PDB entry 6UDJ | electron microscopy, 2.50 A resolution | chains A and R of the 18 polymer chains in the assembly

Chain A:
Molecule: 10-1074 Fab Heavy Chain
Organism: Homo sapiens
UniProtKB: S6B2B6 (S6B2B6_HUMAN); residues 109-219 here correspond to UniProt positions 141-251 (UniProt number = residue number + 32)
Sequence (238 residues; each row starts with the number of its first residue; a row labelled like 82A-82C holds insertion residues (82A, then the next letters in order)):
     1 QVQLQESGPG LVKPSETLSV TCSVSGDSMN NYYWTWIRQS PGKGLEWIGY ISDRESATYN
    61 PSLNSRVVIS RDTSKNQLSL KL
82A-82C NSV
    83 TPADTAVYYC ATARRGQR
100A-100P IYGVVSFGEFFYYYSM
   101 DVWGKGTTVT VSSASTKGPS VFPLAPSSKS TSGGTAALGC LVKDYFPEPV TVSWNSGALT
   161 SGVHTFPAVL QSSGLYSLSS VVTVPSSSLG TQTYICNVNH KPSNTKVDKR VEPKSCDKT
Disordered / not traced: 115-219
Cystine bridges: Cys-22/Cys-92

Chain R:
Molecule: 10-1074 Fab Light Chain
Organism: Homo sapiens
UniProtKB: Q8N355 (Q8N355_HUMAN); residues 104-213 here correspond to UniProt positions 125-234 (UniProt number = residue number + 21)
Sequence (214 residues; each row starts with the number of its first residue; a row labelled like 66A-66C holds insertion residues (66A, then the next letters in order)):
     6 SYVRPLSVAL GETARISCGR QALGSRAVQW YQHRPGQAPI LLIYNNQDRP SGIPERFSGT
    66 P
66A-66C DIN
    67 FGTRATLTIS GVEAGDEADY YCHMWDSRS
95A-95C GFS
    96 WSFGGATRLT VLGQPKAAPS VTLFPPSSEE LQANKATLVC LISDFYPGAV TVAWKADSSP
   156 VKAGVETTTP SKQSNNKYAA SSYLSLTPEQ WKSHRSYSCQ VTHEGSTVEK TVAPTECS
Disordered / not traced: 6-7, 109-213
Cystine bridges: Cys-23/Cys-88

Interface between chain A and chain R:
Pairs across the interface (48; chain A residue first):
  Ile-37(A) with Phe-98(R), hydrophobic
  Gln-39(A) with His-38(R), hydrogen bond
  Gly-44(A) with Tyr-87(R)
  Leu-45(A) with Tyr-87(R), hydrogen bond (backbone-side chain)
  Trp-47(A) with His-89(R); Trp-91(R), hydrophobic; Phe-95B(R), hydrophobic; Ser-95C(R); Trp-96(R); Phe-98(R), hydrophobic
  Tyr-50(A) with Phe-95B(R); Trp-96(R), hydrophobic
  Thr-58(A) with Trp-96(R)
  Tyr-59(A) with Trp-96(R)
  Asn-60(A) with Trp-96(R)
  Pro-61(A) with Trp-96(R)
  Tyr-91(A) with His-38(R), hydrogen bond; Gln-42(R); Pro-44(R)
  Arg-96(A) with Tyr-49(R)
  Arg-100(A) with Ser-30(R); Arg-31(R), hydrogen bond (side chain-backbone); Asp-66A(R), salt bridge
  Tyr-100B(A) with Ser-30(R); Ser-93(R)
  Phe-100K(A) with Ser-30(R); Trp-91(R), hydrophobic; Asp-92(R); Ser-93(R)
  Tyr-100L(A) with Trp-91(R)
  Tyr-100M(A) with Ala-32(R), hydrophobic; Gln-34(R); Asn-50(R), hydrogen bond; Trp-91(R), hydrophobic
  Tyr-100N(A) with Gln-34(R); Tyr-36(R); Trp-91(R); Phe-95B(R), hydrophobic
  Ser-100O(A) with Gln-34(R), hydrogen bond; Tyr-36(R); Tyr-49(R)
  Met-100P(A) with Tyr-36(R), hydrogen bond (backbone-side chain); Leu-46(R); Phe-98(R), hydrophobic
  Asp-101(A) with Leu-46(R)
  Trp-103(A) with Tyr-36(R), hydrophobic; Pro-44(R)
  Gly-104(A) with Ala-43(R)
Other interface residues (no listed pair), chain A (27 interface residues in all): Glu-46, Ile-48, Gly-49, Lys-105
Other interface residues (no listed pair), chain R (23 interface residues in all): Asn-51

Overview:
Chain A and chain R form an interface of 27 and 23 residues respectively, with 7 hydrogen bonds and 1 salt
bridge. Among the polar pairs are Arg-100(A)/Asp-66A(R), Gln-39(A)/His-38(R) and Leu-45(A)/Tyr-87(R).
Chain A is 10-1074 Fab Heavy Chain and chain R is 10-1074 Fab Light Chain, both from Homo sapiens; the
structure, HIV-1 bNAb 1-18 in complex with BG505 SOSIP.664 and 10-1074, was determined by electron microscopy,
deposited together with 6UDK.
